Entry 6P7X (electron microscopy, 4.30 A resolution (low resolution: residue-level contacts below are approximate; hydrogen-bond / salt-bridge calls are withheld)); this record covers chains C and D of the 5 polymer chains in the assembly.

== Chain C ==
Protein: Ctf13
Source organism: Kluyveromyces lactis
UniProt: Q6CK37 (Q6CK37_KLULA); residues 1-389 here = UniProt positions 1-389
Sequence (389 residues; numbered 1 to 389; the number before each row is that of its first residue):
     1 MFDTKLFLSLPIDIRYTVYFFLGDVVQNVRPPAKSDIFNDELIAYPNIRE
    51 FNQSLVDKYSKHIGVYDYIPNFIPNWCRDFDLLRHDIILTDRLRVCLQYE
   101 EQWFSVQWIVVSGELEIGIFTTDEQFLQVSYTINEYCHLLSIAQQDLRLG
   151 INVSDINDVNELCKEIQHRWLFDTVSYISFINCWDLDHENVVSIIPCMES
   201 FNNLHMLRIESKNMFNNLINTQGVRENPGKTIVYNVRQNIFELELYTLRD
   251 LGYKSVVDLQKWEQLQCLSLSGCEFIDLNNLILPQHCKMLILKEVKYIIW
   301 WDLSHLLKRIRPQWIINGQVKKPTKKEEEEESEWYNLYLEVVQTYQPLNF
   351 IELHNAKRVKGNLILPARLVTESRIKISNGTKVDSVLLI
Not modelled in the structure: 1-2

== Chain D ==
Protein: Skp1
Source organism: Kluyveromyces lactis
UniProt: O94228 (O94228_KLULC); residues 1-182 here = UniProt positions 1-182
Sequence (182 residues; each row starts with the number of its first residue):
     1 MSKENQNVVLVSVEGERFVVDRKIAERSLLLKNYLQDLNSGDLHDDNDAD
    51 DDEDDEEDGDDEIVMPVPNVRSSVLQKVIEWAVHHKDSNFPDEDDDDSRK
   101 AAPVDPWDREFLKVDQEMLYEIILAANYLNIKPLLDAGCKVVAEMIRGRT
   151 PEEIRRTFNIVNDFTPEEEAAIRRENEWAEDR
Not modelled in the structure: 1-5, 37-62, 158-182

== Interface between chain C and chain D ==
Pairs across the interface (27):
  Asp-3(C) with Gln-116(D); Tyr-120(D); Met-145(D)
  Leu-6(C) with Gln-116(D); Glu-117(D); Tyr-120(D)
  Phe-7(C) with Val-142(D)
  Asp-13(C) with Asn-127(D)
  Thr-17(C) with Cys-139(D)
  Val-18(C) with Cys-139(D)
  Phe-20(C) with Asp-96(D); Arg-99(D); Lys-100(D)
  Phe-21(C) with Arg-99(D); Lys-100(D); Asp-136(D)
  Leu-22(C) with Ala-143(D); Ile-146(D); Arg-147(D)
  Gly-23(C) with Lys-100(D)
  Arg-78(C) with Arg-155(D)
  Leu-82(C) with Pro-151(D); Ile-154(D); Arg-155(D)
  Asp-86(C) with Ile-154(D)
  Ile-87(C) with Thr-157(D)
  Ile-88(C) with Arg-149(D)
Other interface residues (no listed pair), chain C (18 interface residues in all): Pro-11, Ile-14, Asn-355
Other interface residues (no listed pair), chain D (23 interface residues in all): Asp-97, Ile-123, Leu-124, Lys-140

== Summary ==
18 residues of chain C and 23 residues of chain D are in contact.
Chain C is Ctf13 and chain D is Skp1, both from Kluyveromyces lactis; the structure, Structure of the K.
lactis CBF3 core - Ndc10 D1D2 complex, was determined by electron microscopy (same publication as 6P7W and
6P7V).
